7M43 - chains A and P of the 4 polymer chains in the assembly; structure by X-ray diffraction, 1.98 A resolution.

[Chain A]
Molecule: DNA polymerase lambda
Source organism: Homo sapiens
Notes: EC 2.7.7.7, 4.2.99.-; engineered mutation(s): Loop1, C543A
UniProtKB: Q9UGP5 (DPOLL_HUMAN); residue numbers follow UniProt; this construct covers 242-464, 470-575
Amino-acid sequence (329 residues; each row starts with the number of its first residue; note: 5 numbers in that range are skipped by the numbering (no residue carries them; nothing is unmodelled there)):
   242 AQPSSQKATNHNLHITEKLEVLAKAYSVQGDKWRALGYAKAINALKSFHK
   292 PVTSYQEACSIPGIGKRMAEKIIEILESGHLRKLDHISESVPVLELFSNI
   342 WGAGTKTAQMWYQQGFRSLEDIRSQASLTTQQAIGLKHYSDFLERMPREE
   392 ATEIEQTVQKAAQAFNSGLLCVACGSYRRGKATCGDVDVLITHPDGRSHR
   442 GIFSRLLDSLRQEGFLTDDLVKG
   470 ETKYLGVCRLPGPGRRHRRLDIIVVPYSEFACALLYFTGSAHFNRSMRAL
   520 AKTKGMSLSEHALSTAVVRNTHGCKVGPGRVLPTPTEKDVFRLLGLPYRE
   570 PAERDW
Not modelled in the structure: 242-250
Differences from the reference sequence: conflict Lys463 (Ser in Q9UGP5), Gly464 (Gln in Q9UGP5), Thr471 (Gln in Q9UGP5)
Bound ions: Na+ site 1: Cys300, Ile302 (shared with 1 residue of chain D); Na+ site 2: Ser339, Ile341, Ala344 (shared with DA5(P) of chain P); Ca2+: Asp427, Asp429 (together with dTTP); Na+ site 3: Asp427, Asp429, Asp490 (together with dTTP)
Small-molecule neighbours: dTTP (TTP): Arg386, Gly416, Ser417, Arg420, Cys425, Gly426, Asp427, Asp429, Tyr505, Phe506, Thr507, Gly508, Ser509, Ala510, Asn513
What the authors report for this chain:
  - binding site for dTTP: Arg386, Ser417, Arg420, Tyr505, Phe506
  - conformationally variable residues (loop rearrangement, side-chain flip): Tyr505, Phe506, Arg514, Arg517, Ala535 to Pro547
  - Ca2+ coordination: Asp427
  - Na+ coordination: Asp427
  - catalytic residues: Asp427, Asp429, Asp490
  - binding site for the 11-nt DNA strand: Arg514

[Chain P]
Molecule: 6-nt DNA strand
Sequence (6 nucleotides; numbered 1 to 6; the number before each row is that of its first residue):
     1 CAGTAC
Bound ions: Na+: DA5 (shared with Ser339(A), Ile341(A), Ala344(A) of chain A)

[Chain A / chain P interface]
Residue-residue contacts (16):
  Ile341(A) with DA5(P), phosphate contact
  Trp342(A) with DA5(P), hydrogen bond to the phosphate; DC6(P), hydrogen bond to the phosphate
  Gly343(A) with DT4(P), phosphate contact; DA5(P), hydrogen bond to the phosphate
  Ala344(A) with DT4(P), phosphate contact; DA5(P), phosphate contact
  Gly345(A) with DT4(P), hydrogen bond to the phosphate
  Thr346(A) with DT4(P), hydrogen bond to the phosphate
  Lys347(A) with DG3(P), phosphate contact; DT4(P), hydrogen bond to the phosphate
  Thr348(A) with DT4(P), hydrogen bond to the phosphate
  Arg488(A) with DC6(P), salt bridge to the phosphate
  Asp490(A) with DC6(P), phosphate contact
  Tyr505(A) with DC6(P), hydrogen bond to the base
  Phe506(A) with DC6(P), phosphate contact
Also at the interface, not in a pair above, chain A (15 interface residues in all): Asp427, Asp429, Leu474

[Summary]
Chain A and chain P form an interface of 15 and 4 residues respectively; the contacts include 8 hydrogen bonds
and 1 salt bridge. Among the polar pairs are Tyr505(A)-DC6(P), Trp342(A)-DA5(P) and Trp342(A)-DC6(P). From the
paper: catalytic residues Asp427(A), Asp429(A) and Asp490(A); a binding site for dTTP at Arg386(A), Ser417(A)
and Arg420(A) among others.
Here chain A is DNA polymerase lambda (Homo sapiens) and chain P is a 6-nt DNA strand. Entry 7M43 (DNA
Polymerase Lambda, TTP:At Ca2+ Ground State Ternary Complex) was determined by X-ray diffraction, deposited
together with 7M44, 7M45, 7M46, 7M47, 7M48, 7M49 and 12 further entries.
